Entry 8BTS (X-ray diffraction, 3.03 A resolution); this record covers chains B and D of the 4 polymer chains in the assembly.

== Chain B (and D) ==
Molecule: Nitrogenase molybdenum-iron protein beta chain
Organism: Azotobacter vinelandii DJ
Notes: EC 1.18.6.1; chain D of this document is another copy of the same molecule, construct and numbering; everything in this record applies to it too
UniProt: P07329 (NIFK_AZOVI); residue numbers follow UniProt; this construct covers 1-523
Chain sequence (523 residues; each row starts with the number of its first residue):
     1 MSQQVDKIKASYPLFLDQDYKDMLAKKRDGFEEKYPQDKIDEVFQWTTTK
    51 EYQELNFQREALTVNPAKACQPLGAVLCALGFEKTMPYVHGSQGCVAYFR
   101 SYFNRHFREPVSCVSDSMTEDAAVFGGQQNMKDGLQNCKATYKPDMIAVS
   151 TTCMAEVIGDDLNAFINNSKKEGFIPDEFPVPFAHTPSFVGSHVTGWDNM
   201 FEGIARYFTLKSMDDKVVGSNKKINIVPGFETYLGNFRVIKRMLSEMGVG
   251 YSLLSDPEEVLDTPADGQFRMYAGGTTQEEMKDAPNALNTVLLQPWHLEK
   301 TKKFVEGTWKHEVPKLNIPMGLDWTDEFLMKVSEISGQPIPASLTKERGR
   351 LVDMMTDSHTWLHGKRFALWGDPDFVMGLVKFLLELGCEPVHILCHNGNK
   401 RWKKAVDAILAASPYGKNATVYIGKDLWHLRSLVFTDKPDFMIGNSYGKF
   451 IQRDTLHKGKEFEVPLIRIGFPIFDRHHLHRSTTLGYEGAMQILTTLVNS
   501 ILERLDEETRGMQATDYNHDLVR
Unresolved in the structure: 1
Bound ions: fe(8)-S(7) cluster, oxidized Fe: C70, C95, S188 (shared with 3 residues of chain A); Fe ion site 1: R108, E109 (shared with D353(D), D357(D) of chain D); Fe ion site 2: D353, D357 (shared with R108(D), E109(D) of chain D)
Ligand contacts: fe(8)-S(7) cluster, oxidized (1CL): C70, P72, S92, G94, C95, Y98, F99, T152, C153, S188
UniProt features mapped onto this chain:
  - binding site ([8Fe-7S] cluster): C70, C95, C153, S188

== How chain B and chain D interact ==
Residue-residue contacts (135; chain B residue first):
  S11(B) with Y517(D), hydrogen bond (backbone-side chain); N518(D)
  Y12(B) with E508(D), hydrogen bond; T509(D); T515(D); Y517(D); N518(D)
  F15(B) with Y517(D), hydrophobic
  L16(B) with A514(D); T515(D)
  K34(B) with Q513(D), hydrogen bond
  Q37(B) with Q513(D), hydrogen bond
  R105(B) with V522(D)
  R108(B) with D357(D); R523(D), hydrogen bond (side chain-backbone)
  E109(B) with D353(D)
  R238(B) with R350(D)
  E259(B) with K346(D), salt bridge; R350(D), salt bridge
  D262(B) with R350(D), salt bridge
  P264(B) with K346(D); G349(D); R350(D)
  A265(B) with G349(D), hydrogen bond (backbone-backbone); V352(D); D353(D)
  K346(B) with E259(D), salt bridge; P264(D)
  G349(B) with P264(D); A265(D), hydrogen bond (backbone-backbone)
  R350(B) with R238(D); E259(D), salt bridge; D262(D), salt bridge; P264(D)
  V352(B) with A265(D)
  D353(B) with E109(D); A265(D)
  M354(B) with H478(D), hydrogen bond (backbone-side chain); R481(D)
  D357(B) with R108(D); E109(D); H477(D); H478(D)
  S358(B) with H477(D); H478(D), hydrogen bond
  W361(B) with H477(D)
  S446(B) with L521(D)
  Y447(B) with L521(D), hydrophobic
  K449(B) with D506(D), salt bridge; H519(D); D520(D), hydrogen bond (side chain-backbone)
  F450(B) with H519(D)
  Q452(B) with R510(D)
  R453(B) with R510(D); M512(D); D516(D)
  D454(B) with M512(D)
  L456(B) with R510(D)
  H457(B) with M512(D)
  E463(B) with R510(D), salt bridge
  R468(B) with D506(D), salt bridge
  F474(B) with L521(D); V522(D); R523(D), hydrogen bond (backbone-backbone)
  D475(B) with L502(D); D506(D); L521(D); R523(D)
  R476(B) with N499(D); L502(D); E503(D); D506(D), salt bridge
  H477(B) with D357(D); S358(D), hydrogen bond; W361(D); T495(D); V498(D); N499(D), hydrogen bond (backbone-side chain); L502(D); R523(D), hydrogen bond (side chain-backbone)
  H478(B) with M354(D), hydrogen bond (side chain-backbone); D357(D); S358(D), hydrogen bond; L494(D); T495(D)
  L479(B) with N499(D)
  R481(B) with M354(D)
  L494(B) with H478(D)
  T495(B) with H477(D); H478(D)
  V498(B) with H477(D)
  N499(B) with R476(D); H477(D), hydrogen bond (side chain-backbone); L479(D)
  L502(B) with D475(D); R476(D); H477(D)
  E503(B) with R476(D)
  D506(B) with K449(D), salt bridge; R468(D), salt bridge; D475(D); R476(D), salt bridge
  E508(B) with Y12(D), hydrogen bond
  T509(B) with Y12(D)
  R510(B) with Q452(D); R453(D); L456(D); E463(D)
  M512(B) with R453(D); D454(D); H457(D)
  Q513(B) with K34(D), hydrogen bond; Q37(D), hydrogen bond
  A514(B) with L16(D)
  T515(B) with Y12(D)
  D516(B) with R453(D)
  Y517(B) with S11(D), hydrogen bond (side chain-backbone); Y12(D); F15(D)
  N518(B) with S11(D); Y12(D)
  H519(B) with K449(D); F450(D)
  D520(B) with K449(D), hydrogen bond (backbone-side chain)
  L521(B) with S446(D); Y447(D), hydrophobic; F450(D), hydrophobic; F474(D); D475(D)
  V522(B) with R105(D); F474(D)
  R523(B) with R108(D), hydrogen bond (backbone-side chain); F474(D), hydrogen bond (backbone-backbone); D475(D); H477(D), hydrogen bond (backbone-side chain)
Also at the interface, not in a pair above, chain B (69 interface residues in all): P13, L14, E258, T263, M491, L505
Also at the interface, not in a pair above, chain D (68 interface residues in all): P13, E258, T263, M491, L505

== Summary ==
Chain B and chain D form an interface of 69 and 68 residues respectively, with 25 hydrogen bonds and 13 salt
bridges. Among the polar pairs are E259(B)-K346(D), E259(B)-R350(D) and D262(B)-R350(D). Bound to chain B:
fe(8)-S(7) cluster, oxidized.
Chain B and chain D are both Nitrogenase molybdenum-iron protein beta chain (Azotobacter vinelandii DJ); the
structure, Nitrogenase MoFe protein from A. vinelandii alpha double mutant C45A/L158C, was determined by X-ray
diffraction.
